6Z9I - chain A; structure by X-ray diffraction, 1.86 A resolution.

# Chain A
Name: Deoxyribose-phosphate aldolase
Source organism: Escherichia coli
Notes: EC 4.1.2.4
UniProt: E2QLE1 (E2QLE1_ECOLX); residue numbers follow UniProt; this construct covers 1-250
Sequence (250 residues; row label = number of the first residue in the row):
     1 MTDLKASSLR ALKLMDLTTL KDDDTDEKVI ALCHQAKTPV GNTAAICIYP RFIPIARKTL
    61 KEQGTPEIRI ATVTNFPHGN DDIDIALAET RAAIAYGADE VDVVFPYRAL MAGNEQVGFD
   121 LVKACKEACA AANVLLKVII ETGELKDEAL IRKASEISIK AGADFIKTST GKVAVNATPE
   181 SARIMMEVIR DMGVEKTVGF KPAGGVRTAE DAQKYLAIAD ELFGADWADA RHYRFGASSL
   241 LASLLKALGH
Disordered / not traced: 1-2
Differences from the reference sequence: engineered mutation Lys21 (Asn in E2QLE1)
Metal / ion sites: Mg2+ near Asp81 (its only coordinating residue here)
Reported in the primary citation:
  - conformationally variable residues (loop rearrangement): Leu20, Gly171, Gly204, Ser238
  - binding site for glyceraldehyde-3-phosphate: Gly171, Gly204, Ser238, Ser239
  - mutagenesis - C47V/G204A, C47V/G204A/S239E: increased catalytic activity
  - mutagenesis - N21K, V206I/S239D: decreased catalytic activity on DRP
  - mutagenesis - N21K: unchanged catalytic activity on DR
  - mutagenesis - N21K: unchanged catalytic activity on acetaldehyde
  - mutagenesis - L17G, G171A, G171S, G204A, V206I/S239D, S239E: increased catalytic activity on acetaldehyde
  - mutagenesis - L17H, G171T, V206I/S239R: increased catalytic activity on formaldehyde

# Overview
From the paper: a binding site for glyceraldehyde-3-phosphate at Gly171, Gly204 and Ser238 among others; L17G,
G171A and G171S, among others, increase catalytic activity on acetaldehyde; 12 substitutions were tested in
all.
Chain A is Deoxyribose-phosphate aldolase (Escherichia coli); the structure, Escherichia coli
D-2-deoxyribose-5-phosphate aldolase - N21K mutant complex with reaction products, was determined by X-ray
diffraction (same publication as 6Z9H and 6Z9J).
